Entry 7M2W (electron microscopy, 3.00 A resolution); this record covers chains A and C of the 12 polymer chains in the assembly.

[Chain A (and C)]
Molecule: Tubulin gamma chain
Organism: Saccharomyces cerevisiae (strain ATCC 204508 / S288c)
Notes: chain C of this document is another copy of the same molecule, construct and numbering; everything in this record applies to it too
UniProt: P53378 (TBG_YEAST); numbering as in UniProt (aligned over 1-473)
Chain sequence (473 residues; each row starts with the number of its first residue):
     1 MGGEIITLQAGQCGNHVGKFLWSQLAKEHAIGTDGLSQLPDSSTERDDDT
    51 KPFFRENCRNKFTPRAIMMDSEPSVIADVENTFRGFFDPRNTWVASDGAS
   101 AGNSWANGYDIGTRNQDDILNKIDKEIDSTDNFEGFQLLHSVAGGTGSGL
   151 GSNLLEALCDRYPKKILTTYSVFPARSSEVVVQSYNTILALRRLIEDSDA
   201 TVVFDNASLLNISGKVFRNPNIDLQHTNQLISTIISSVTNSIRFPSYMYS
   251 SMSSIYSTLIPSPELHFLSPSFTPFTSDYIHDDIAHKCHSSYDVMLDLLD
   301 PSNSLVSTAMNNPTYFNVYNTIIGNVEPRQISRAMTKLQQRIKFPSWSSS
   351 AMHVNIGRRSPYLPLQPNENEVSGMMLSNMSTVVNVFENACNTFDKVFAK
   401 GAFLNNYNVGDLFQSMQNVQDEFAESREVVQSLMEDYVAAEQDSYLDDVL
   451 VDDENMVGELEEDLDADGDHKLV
Disordered / not traced: 454-473 (chain C: 1-2, 279-284, 454-473)
Construct notes: engineered mutation Cys-58 (Ser in P53378), Cys-288 (Gly in P53378)
UniProt features mapped onto this chain:
  - binding site (GTP): Ala-143 to Gly-149
Small-molecule neighbours: GTP (guanosine-5'-triphosphate): Gly-11, Gln-12, Cys-13, His-16, Asp-70, Ser-71, Glu-72, Asn-103, Ser-141, Ala-143, Gly-144, Gly-145, Thr-146, Gly-147, Pro-174, Gln-183, Asn-206, Leu-224, Gln-225, Thr-227, Asn-228

[How chain A and chain C interact]
Residue-residue contacts (12; chain A residue first):
  Asn-57(A) / Lys-287(C)
  Asn-57(A) / Asp-293(C)  hydrogen bond
  Cys-58(A) / Cys-288(C)  hydrophobic
  Gly-85(A) / Lys-287(C)
  Phe-87(A) / Lys-287(C)
  Asp-88(A) / Lys-287(C)
  Pro-89(A) / Lys-287(C)
  Lys-125(A) / Asp-300(C)  salt bridge
  Asp-128(A) / Tyr-292(C)
  Asp-128(A) / Leu-296(C)
  Asp-128(A) / Lys-337(C)  salt bridge
  Asp-128(A) / Arg-341(C)  salt bridge
Also at the interface, not in a pair above, chain A (10 interface residues in all): Lys-61, Ser-129
Also at the interface, not in a pair above, chain C (10 interface residues in all): Ser-290, Asp-297

[Overview]
The chain A/chain C interface involves 10 residues from each chain; the contacts include 1 hydrogen bond and 3
salt bridges. Among the polar pairs are Lys-125(A)/Asp-300(C), Asp-128(A)/Lys-337(C) and
Asp-128(A)/Arg-341(C). Chain A binds GTP. From UniProt: 7 GTP-binding residues on chain A.
Chain A and chain C are both Tubulin gamma chain (Saccharomyces cerevisiae (strain ATCC 204508 / S288c)); the
structure, Engineered disulfide cross-linked closed conformation of the Yeast gamma-TuRC(SS), was determined
by electron microscopy together with 7M2X, 7M2Y, 7M2Z and 7M3P from the same study.
